8JA7 - chains C and D of the 5 polymer chains in the assembly; structure by electron microscopy, 3.02 A resolution.

[Chain C (and D)]
Protein: Trehalose import ATP-binding protein SugC
From: Mycobacterium tuberculosis H37Rv
Notes: EC 7.5.2.-; chain D of this document is another copy of the same molecule, construct and numbering; everything in this record applies to it too
UniProt: P9WQI3 (SUGC_MYCTU); residues 1-393 here = UniProt positions 1-393
Sequence (393 residues; each row starts with the number of its first residue):
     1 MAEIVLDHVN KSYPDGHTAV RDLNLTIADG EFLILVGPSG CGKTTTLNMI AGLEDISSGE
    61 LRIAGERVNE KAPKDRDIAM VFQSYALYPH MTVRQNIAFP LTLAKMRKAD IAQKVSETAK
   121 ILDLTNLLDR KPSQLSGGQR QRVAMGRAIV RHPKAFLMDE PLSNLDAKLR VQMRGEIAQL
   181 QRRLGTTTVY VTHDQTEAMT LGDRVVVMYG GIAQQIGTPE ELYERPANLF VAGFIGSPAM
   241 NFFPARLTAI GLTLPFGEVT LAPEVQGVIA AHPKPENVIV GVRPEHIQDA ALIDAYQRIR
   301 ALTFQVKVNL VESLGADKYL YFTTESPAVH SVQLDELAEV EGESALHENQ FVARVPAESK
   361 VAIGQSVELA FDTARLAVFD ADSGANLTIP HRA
Swiss-Prot annotation at these positions:
  - motif: Leu135 to Gln139 (Helical C-loop)
  - binding site (ATP): Gly37 to Thr44

[Chain C / chain D interface]
Contacting residue pairs - 16 pairs, chain C then chain D:
  Gln172(C) with Glu343(D)
  Glu176(C) with Glu343(D)
  Met199(C) with Ser313(D)
  Tyr223(C) with Gly315(D); Ala316(D), hydrogen bond (side chain-backbone)
  Glu285(C) with Ala316(D)
  Glu312(C) with Thr200(D)
  Ser313(C) with Glu220(D), hydrogen bond
  Gly315(C) with Tyr223(D); Glu285(D)
  Ala316(C) with Glu285(D), hydrogen bond (backbone-side chain)
  Glu341(C) with Lys168(D), salt bridge; Leu169(D), hydrogen bond (side chain-backbone); Gln172(D)
  Glu343(C) with Glu176(D)
  Arg354(C) with Ala316(D)
Also at the interface, not in a pair above, chain C (17 interface residues in all): Asp123, Arg142, Leu169, Gln179, Thr200
Also at the interface, not in a pair above, chain D (21 interface residues in all): Met199, Leu310, Glu312, Asp317, Glu341, Gly342, Leu346, His347, Arg354

[Summary]
The interface between chain C and chain D involves 17 residues on one side and 21 on the other; the contacts
include 4 hydrogen bonds and 1 salt bridge. Among the polar pairs are Glu341(C)-Lys168(D), Tyr223(C)-Ala316(D)
and Ser313(C)-Glu220(D).
Both chains are Trehalose import ATP-binding protein SugC (Mycobacterium tuberculosis H37Rv). Entry 8JA7
(Cryo-EM structure of Mycobacterium tuberculosis LpqY-SugABC in complex with trehalose) was determined by
electron microscopy.
